3K3W - chains A and B; structure by X-ray diffraction, 3.31 A resolution.

# Chain A
Name: Penicillin G acylase
Source organism: Alcaligenes faecalis
Notes: EC 3.5.1.11
UniProtKB: O34142 (O34142_ALCFA); residues 1-196 here correspond to UniProt positions 27-222 (UniProt number = residue number + 26)
Amino-acid sequence (196 residues; numbered 1 to 196; the number before each row is that of its first residue):
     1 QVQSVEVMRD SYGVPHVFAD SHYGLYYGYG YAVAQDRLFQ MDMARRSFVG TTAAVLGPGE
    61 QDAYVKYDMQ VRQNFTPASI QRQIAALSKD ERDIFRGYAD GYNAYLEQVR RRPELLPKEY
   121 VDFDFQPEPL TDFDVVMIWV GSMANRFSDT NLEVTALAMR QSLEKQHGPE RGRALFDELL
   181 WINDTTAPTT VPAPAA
Bound ions: Ca2+: E153 (shared with D73(B), V75(B), D76(B), D252(B) of chain B)

# Chain B
Name: Penicillin G acylase
Source organism: Alcaligenes faecalis
Notes: EC 3.5.1.11
UniProtKB: O34142 (O34142_ALCFA); residues 1-551 here correspond to UniProt positions 266-816 (UniProt number = residue number + 265)
Amino-acid sequence (551 residues; row label = number of the first residue in the row):
     1 SNLWSTRPER VQEGSTVLIN GPQFGWYNPA YTYGIGLHGA GFDVVGNTPF AYPIVLFGTN
    61 SEIAWGATAG PQDVVDIYQE KLNPSRADQY WFNNAWRTME QRKERIQVRG QADREMTIWR
   121 TVHGPVMQFD YDQGAAYSKK RSWDGYEVQS LLAWLNVAKA RNWTEFLDQA SKMAISINWY
   181 YADKHGNIGY VSPAFLPQRP ADQDIRVPAK GDGSMEWLGI KSFDAIPKAY NPPQGYLVNW
   241 NNKPAPDKTN TDTYYWTYGD RMNELVSQYQ QKDLFSVQEI WEFNQKASYS DVNWRYFRPH
   301 LEKLAQQLPA DDSSKAALTM LLAWDGMEQD QGGQNAGPAR VLFKTWLEEM YKQVLMPVVP
   361 ESHRAMYSQT GFATQQGPNP GSINLSMGTK VLLRALVLEA HPDPKRVNVF GERSSQEIMH
   421 TALQNAQARL SQEQGAQMAR WTMPTSVHRF SDKNFTGTPQ TMPGNTFAFT GYQNRGTENN
   481 RVVFDAKGVE FCDAMPPGQS GFTDRNGVRS PHYEDQLKLY ENFECKTMDV THADIRRNAQ
   541 SSTMLLIQPQ P
Disulfides: C492-C525
Bound ions: Ca2+: D73, V75, D76, D252 (shared with E153(A) of chain A)

# How chain A and chain B interact
Pairs across the interface - 279 pairs, chain A then chain B:
  Q1(A) with Q548(B); P549(B)
  V2(A) with I547(B); Q548(B)
  Q3(A) with I547(B), hydrogen bond (backbone-backbone)
  S4(A) with M544(B); L545(B); L546(B)
  V5(A) with M544(B); L545(B), hydrogen bond (backbone-backbone)
  E6(A) with R536(B), salt bridge; T543(B)
  V7(A) with S541(B); S542(B); T543(B), hydrogen bond (backbone-backbone)
  M8(A) with R536(B), hydrogen bond; A539(B), hydrophobic; S541(B); S542(B)
  R9(A) with Y33(B); A539(B); Q540(B), hydrogen bond (backbone-backbone); S541(B), hydrogen bond (backbone-backbone)
  D10(A) with D529(B)
  S11(A) with H512(B)
  Y12(A) with H512(B), hydrogen bond (backbone-side chain); D515(B); K526(B)
  G13(A) with Q499(B); H512(B)
  V14(A) with G34(B); Q499(B); K526(B); M528(B), hydrophobic
  P15(A) with Y33(B); G34(B); I35(B); G36(B), hydrogen bond (backbone-backbone); Q499(B)
  H16(A) with G36(B); H38(B); V45(B); D529(B), hydrogen bond (side chain-backbone); I535(B)
  V17(A) with I35(B), hydrophobic; G36(B), hydrogen bond (backbone-backbone); L37(B), hydrophobic; H38(B), hydrogen bond (backbone-backbone)
  F18(A) with H38(B); H532(B); I535(B), hydrophobic
  A19(A) with H38(B), hydrogen bond (backbone-backbone); G39(B); A40(B)
  D20(A) with A40(B)
  S21(A) with A40(B)
  H22(A) with F42(B)
  Y23(A) with I547(B), hydrophobic; P549(B), hydrophobic
  L25(A) with L37(B); H38(B); G39(B); F42(B), hydrophobic
  Y26(A) with P53(B), hydrogen bond (side chain-backbone); L155(B)
  Y27(A) with I547(B)
  Y29(A) with I35(B), hydrophobic; T48(B); A51(B), hydrogen bond (side chain-backbone); Y52(B), hydrogen bond (side chain-backbone); P53(B), hydrophobic
  Y31(A) with L545(B), hydrophobic
  A32(A) with Y33(B), hydrogen bond (backbone-side chain)
  V33(A) with Y33(B); A51(B), hydrophobic
  Q35(A) with F502(B)
  D36(A) with Y33(B), hydrogen bond; Q499(B); S500(B); G501(B), hydrogen bond (backbone-backbone); F502(B), hydrogen bond (backbone-backbone)
  R37(A) with A30(B), hydrogen bond (side chain-backbone); T32(B), hydrogen bond (side chain-backbone); Y33(B); G498(B), hydrogen bond (side chain-backbone); Q499(B), hydrogen bond (side chain-backbone); G501(B)
  F39(A) with Q460(B)
  Q40(A) with P29(B), hydrogen bond (side chain-backbone); A30(B), hydrogen bond (side chain-backbone); Q460(B), hydrogen bond
  M41(A) with F50(B)
  M43(A) with T458(B); P459(B)
  A44(A) with F50(B), hydrophobic
  S47(A) with N454(B); T456(B), hydrogen bond; T458(B), hydrogen bond
  F48(A) with F50(B), hydrophobic; F455(B), hydrophobic
  T52(A) with T458(B)
  A53(A) with Q107(B); V108(B); R109(B), hydrogen bond (backbone-backbone)
  A54(A) with Q107(B), hydrogen bond (backbone-backbone); R109(B)
  V55(A) with R109(B), hydrogen bond (backbone-side chain)
  G57(A) with R109(B)
  P58(A) with V108(B); Q111(B)
  D62(A) with R114(B), salt bridge
  V65(A) with R114(B)
  Y67(A) with T456(B)
  D68(A) with I106(B)
  M69(A) with I106(B), hydrophobic; M116(B), hydrophobic
  R72(A) with R102(B), hydrogen bond (backbone-side chain); E104(B), salt bridge; R105(B), hydrogen bond (side chain-backbone); I118(B)
  Q73(A) with M116(B); I118(B); P125(B); M127(B)
  N74(A) with M127(B); R141(B), hydrogen bond (backbone-side chain)
  F75(A) with R102(B), hydrogen bond (backbone-side chain)
  T76(A) with R102(B); R120(B)
  P77(A) with R102(B)
  I80(A) with E147(B)
  Q83(A) with G145(B), hydrogen bond (side chain-backbone); Y146(B); E147(B); V148(B)
  I84(A) with V148(B), hydrophobic
  L87(A) with V148(B), hydrophobic; L152(B), hydrophobic
  E91(A) with L152(B)
  I94(A) with P53(B), hydrophobic
  F95(A) with L151(B), hydrophobic
  Y98(A) with A51(B), hydrogen bond (side chain-backbone)
  P113(A) with R505(B), hydrogen bond (backbone-side chain)
  E114(A) with D504(B); R505(B)
  L115(A) with F502(B)
  L116(A) with R505(B)
  P117(A) with T503(B)
  K118(A) with T503(B), hydrogen bond (backbone-backbone); R505(B); N506(B)
  E119(A) with T461(B), hydrogen bond; M462(B)
  V121(A) with R505(B)
  D122(A) with M462(B)
  F123(A) with R109(B); T461(B); M462(B), hydrophobic; P463(B)
  D124(A) with R109(B), salt bridge
  I138(A) with F50(B), hydrophobic; Y52(B)
  W139(A) with Y52(B), hydrophobic; I54(B); E147(B); S150(B); L151(B), hydrophobic; W154(B), hydrophobic; I175(B), hydrophobic
  S142(A) with F50(B); Y52(B), hydrogen bond; F455(B)
  M143(A) with L56(B), hydrophobic; W154(B), hydrophobic
  A144(A) with W143(B); I175(B), hydrophobic
  R146(A) with F24(B), hydrogen bond (side chain-backbone); Y27(B); F455(B)
  F147(A) with F24(B), hydrophobic
  S148(A) with V74(B); V75(B); W143(B), hydrogen bond; I175(B); S176(B)
  D149(A) with K139(B); R141(B), salt bridge
  T150(A) with T253(B); Y254(B)
  N151(A) with V75(B); I77(B); D252(B)
  L152(A) with D252(B), hydrogen bond (backbone-side chain); T253(B); M366(B), hydrophobic
  E153(A) with V75(B); D76(B); I77(B), hydrogen bond (side chain-backbone); R206(B); V207(B); P208(B); D252(B)
  V154(A) with I77(B), hydrophobic; Q128(B)
  T155(A) with H363(B)
  A156(A) with R206(B)
  L157(A) with Q79(B); V207(B), hydrophobic; P208(B)
  A158(A) with H363(B)
  M159(A) with V359(B), hydrophobic; H363(B); Y367(B), hydrophobic
  R160(A) with D204(B), salt bridge; V207(B)
  S162(A) with P360(B)
  L163(A) with V358(B); P360(B), hydrophobic
  Q166(A) with V358(B)
  A174(A) with V407(B), hydrophobic
  L175(A) with V358(B), hydrophobic; V407(B), hydrophobic
  F176(A) with R206(B); V207(B), hydrophobic
  D177(A) with R206(B), salt bridge
  E178(A) with V391(B); L398(B); R406(B), salt bridge; V407(B)
  L179(A) with L355(B), hydrophobic; V359(B), hydrophobic; Y367(B), hydrogen bond (backbone-side chain); M387(B); V391(B)
  L180(A) with R206(B), hydrogen bond (backbone-side chain); Y255(B), hydrophobic; Y367(B); M387(B), hydrophobic
  W181(A) with R206(B); N250(B); Y255(B); W256(B), hydrogen bond (side chain-backbone)
  I182(A) with D204(B); I205(B), hydrophobic; R206(B); T249(B); N250(B), hydrogen bond (backbone-backbone)
  N183(A) with K243(B); K248(B); T249(B)
  D184(A) with K243(B), salt bridge; N250(B); W256(B); T257(B), hydrogen bond (side chain-backbone)
  T185(A) with K243(B); T257(B); R394(B), hydrogen bond
  A187(A) with Y258(B), hydrophobic
  P188(A) with T257(B); Y258(B)
  T189(A) with N242(B), hydrogen bond (backbone-side chain); K243(B); M262(B); N263(B), hydrogen bond
  T190(A) with N242(B); K243(B); A245(B); P246(B)
  V191(A) with L237(B); V238(B); N239(B); N242(B); K243(B)
  P192(A) with Y190(B), hydrophobic; A229(B), hydrophobic; P244(B); A245(B), hydrophobic
  A193(A) with Q234(B)
  P194(A) with P246(B), hydrophobic
Other interface residues (no listed pair), chain A (127 interface residues in all): G24, L56, Y64, S79, V135, V136, V140, N145
Other interface residues (no listed pair), chain B (146 interface residues in all): Q23, Y31, G70, D73, V126, Y137, D260, S362, K390, G507, Q516, N538

# In short
Chain A and chain B form an interface of 127 and 146 residues respectively, with 53 hydrogen bonds and 9 salt
bridges. Among the polar pairs are E6(A)-R536(B), D62(A)-R114(B) and R72(A)-E104(B). E153(A), D73(B), V75(B),
D76(B) and D252(B) coordinate Ca2+.
Chain A is Penicillin G acylase and chain B is Penicillin G acylase, both from Alcaligenes faecalis; the
structure, Thermostable Penicillin G acylase from Alcaligenes faecalis in orthorhombic form, was determined by
X-ray diffraction, deposited together with 3ML0.
